PDB entry 2PFO | X-ray diffraction, 2.00 A resolution | chains P and A of the 4 polymer chains in the assembly

# Chain P
Molecule: Primer
Sequence (6 nucleotides; row label = number of the first residue in the row):
     1 CAGTAC
Metal / ion sites: Na+: DA5 (shared with Ser339(A), Ile341(A), Ala344(A) of chain A); Mn2+: DC6 (together with DUP) (shared with Asp427(A), Asp429(A), Asp490(A) of chain A)

# Chain A
Name: DNA polymerase lambda
From: Homo sapiens
Notes: EC 2.7.7.7, 4.2.99.-
UniProtKB: Q9UGP5 (DPOLL_HUMAN); residues 242-575 here = UniProt positions 242-575
Amino-acid sequence (335 residues; row label = number of the first residue in the row):
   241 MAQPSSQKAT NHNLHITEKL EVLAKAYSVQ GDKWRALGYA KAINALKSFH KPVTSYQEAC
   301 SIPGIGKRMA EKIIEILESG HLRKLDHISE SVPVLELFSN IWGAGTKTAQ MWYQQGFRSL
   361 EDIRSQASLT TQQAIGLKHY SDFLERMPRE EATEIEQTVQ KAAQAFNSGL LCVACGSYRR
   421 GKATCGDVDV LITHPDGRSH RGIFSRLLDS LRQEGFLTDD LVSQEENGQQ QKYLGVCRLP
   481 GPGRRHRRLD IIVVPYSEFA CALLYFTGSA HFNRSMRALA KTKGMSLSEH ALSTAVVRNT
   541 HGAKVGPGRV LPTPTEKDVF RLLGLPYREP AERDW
Disordered / not traced: 241-252
Sequence notes: initiating methionine (241); engineered mutation Ala543 (Cys in Q9UGP5)
Metal / ion sites: Na+ site 1: Cys300, Ile302; Na+ site 2: Ser339, Ile341, Ala344 (shared with DA5(P) of chain P); Na+ site 3 near Ser339 (its only coordinating residue here); Mn2+: Asp427, Asp429, Asp490 (together with DUP) (shared with DC6(P) of chain P); Mg2+: Asp427, Asp429 (together with DUP); Na+ site 4 near Ser463 (its only coordinating residue here)
Ligand contacts: DUP (2'-deoxyuridine 5'-alpha,beta-imido-triphosphate): Arg386, Gly416, Ser417, Arg420, Cys425, Gly426, Asp427, Asp429, Asp490, Tyr505, Phe506, Thr507, Gly508, Ser509, Ala510, Asn513

# How chain P and chain A interact
Pairs across the interface - 19 pairs, chain P then chain A:
  DG3(P) - Lys347(A)  phosphate contact
  DG3(P) - Thr348(A)  phosphate contact
  DT4(P) - Gly343(A)  phosphate contact
  DT4(P) - Ala344(A)  phosphate contact
  DT4(P) - Gly345(A)  hydrogen bond to the phosphate
  DT4(P) - Thr346(A)  hydrogen bond to the phosphate
  DT4(P) - Lys347(A)  hydrogen bond to the phosphate
  DT4(P) - Thr348(A)  hydrogen bond to the phosphate
  DA5(P) - Ile341(A)  phosphate contact
  DA5(P) - Trp342(A)  hydrogen bond to the phosphate
  DA5(P) - Gly343(A)  hydrogen bond to the phosphate
  DA5(P) - Ala344(A)  hydrogen bond to the phosphate
  DA5(P) - Gly345(A)  phosphate contact
  DC6(P) - Trp342(A)  hydrogen bond to the phosphate
  DC6(P) - Asp429(A)  phosphate contact
  DC6(P) - Leu474(A)  sugar contact
  DC6(P) - Arg488(A)  salt bridge to the phosphate
  DC6(P) - Asp490(A)  phosphate contact
  DC6(P) - Tyr505(A)  hydrogen bond to the base
Interface residues without a listed pair, chain A (15 interface residues in all): Asp427, Phe506

# Overview
The interface between chain P and chain A involves 4 residues on one side and 15 on the other; the contacts
include 9 hydrogen bonds and 1 salt bridge. Among the polar pairs are DC6(P)-Tyr505(A), DT4(P)-Gly345(A) and
DT4(P)-Thr346(A). Chain A binds compound DUP.
Chain P is Primer and chain A is DNA polymerase lambda (Homo sapiens); the structure, DNA Polymerase lambda in
complex with DNA and dUPNPP, was determined by X-ray diffraction together with 2PFN, 2PFP and 2PFQ from the
same study.
